PDB entry 4CQN | X-ray diffraction, 2.50 A resolution | chains A and B

# Chain A
Protein: Leucine--tRNA ligase
Organism: Escherichia coli K-12
Notes: EC 6.1.1.4
UniProt: P07813 (SYL_ECOLI); residues 1-860 here = UniProt positions 1-860
Amino-acid sequence (880 residues; row label = number of the first residue in the row; numbers below 1 keep their minus sign (Met-19 is residue -19)):
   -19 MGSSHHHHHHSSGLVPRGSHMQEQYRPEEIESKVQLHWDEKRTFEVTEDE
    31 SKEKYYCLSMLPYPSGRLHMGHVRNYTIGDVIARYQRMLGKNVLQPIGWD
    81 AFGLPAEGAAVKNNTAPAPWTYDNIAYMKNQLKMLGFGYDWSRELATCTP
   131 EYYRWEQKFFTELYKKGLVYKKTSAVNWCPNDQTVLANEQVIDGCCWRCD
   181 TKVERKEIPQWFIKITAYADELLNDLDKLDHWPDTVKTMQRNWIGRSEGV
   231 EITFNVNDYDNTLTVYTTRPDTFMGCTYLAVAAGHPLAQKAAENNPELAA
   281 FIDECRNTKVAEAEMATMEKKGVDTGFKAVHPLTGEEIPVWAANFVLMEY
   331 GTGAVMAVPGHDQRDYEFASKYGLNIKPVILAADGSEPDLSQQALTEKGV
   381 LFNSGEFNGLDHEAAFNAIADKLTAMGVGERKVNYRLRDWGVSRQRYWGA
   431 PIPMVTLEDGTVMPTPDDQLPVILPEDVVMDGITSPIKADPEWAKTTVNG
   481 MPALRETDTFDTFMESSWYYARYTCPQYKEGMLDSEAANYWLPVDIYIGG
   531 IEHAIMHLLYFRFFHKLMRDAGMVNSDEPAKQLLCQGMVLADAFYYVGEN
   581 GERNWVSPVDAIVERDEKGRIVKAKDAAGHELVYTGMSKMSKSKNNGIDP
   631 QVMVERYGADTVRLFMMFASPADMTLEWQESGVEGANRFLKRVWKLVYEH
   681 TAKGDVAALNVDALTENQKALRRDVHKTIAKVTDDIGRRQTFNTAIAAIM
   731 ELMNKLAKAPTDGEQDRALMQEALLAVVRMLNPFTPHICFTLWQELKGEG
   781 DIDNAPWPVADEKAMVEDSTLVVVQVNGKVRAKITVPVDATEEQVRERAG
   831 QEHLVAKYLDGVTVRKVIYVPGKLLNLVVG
Not modelled in the structure: -19 to 0
Differences from the reference sequence: expression tag (-19 to 0)
Ion coordination: Zn2+: Cys159, Asp162, Cys176
Small-molecule neighbours:
  - ILA (N-[isoleucinyl]-n'-[adenosyl]-diaminosufone), molecule 1: Met40, Leu41, Pro42, Tyr43, His49, Gly51, His52, Asn55, Tyr56, Asp80, Phe493, Ser496, Tyr499, Tyr527, Gly529, Gly530, Glu532, His533, His537, Gln566, Gly567, Met568, Val569, Lys619, Met620
  - ILA, molecule 2: Tyr246, Thr247, Thr248, Arg249, Thr252, Phe325, Val335, Met336, Ala337, Val338, His341, Asp342, Arg344, Asp345
UniProt features mapped onto this chain:
  - motif: Pro42 to His52 ('HIGH' region), Lys619 to Ser623 ('KMSKS' region)
  - binding site (ATP): Lys622
Reported in the primary citation:
  - conformationally variable residues: His537
  - specificity-determining residues: Met40
  - mutagenesis - M40G (2.6-fold): decreased catalytic activity on isoleucine
  - mutagenesis - M40G: decreased catalytic activity on norvaline
  - mutagenesis - M40A, D345A: unchanged catalytic activity on isoleucine
  - mutagenesis - D345A (18-fold): decreased growth in response to micro-aerobic conditions
  - specificity-determining residues: His533 (proposed by the authors, not directly observed)
  - mutagenesis - D345A: unchanged growth

# Chain B
Molecule: Escherichia coli trna-leu uaa isoacceptor
Sequence (82 nucleotides; row label = number of the first residue in the row; note: 3 numbers in that range are skipped by the numbering (no residue carries them; nothing is unmodelled there); a row labelled like 47D-47J holds insertion residues (47D, then the next letters in order)):
     1 GCCCGGAUGGUGGAAUCGGU
   20A A
    21 GACACAAGGGAUU
    37 AAUCCCUCGGC
   47A G
47D-47J CGCGCUG
    48 UGCGGGUUCAAGUCCCGCUCCGGGUACCA
Ion coordination: Mg2+: U8, G9, G12

# Chain A / chain B interface
Pairs across the interface (109):
  Tyr43(A) with A76(B), phosphate contact
  Asp80(A) with A76(B), phosphate contact
  Gly83(A) with A76(B), phosphate contact
  Leu84(A) with C75(B), phosphate contact; A76(B), hydrogen bond to the phosphate
  Pro85(A) with C75(B), sugar contact; A76(B), phosphate contact
  Val156(A) with C74(B), base contact
  Asn157(A) with C74(B), sugar contact
  Ala167(A) with C74(B), sugar contact; C75(B), sugar contact
  Asn168(A) with C74(B), hydrogen bond to the sugar; C75(B), phosphate contact
  Glu169(A) with C75(B), hydrogen bond to the phosphate
  Gln190(A) with C74(B), hydrogen bond to the base
  Thr215(A) with C4(B), sugar contact; G5(B), phosphate contact
  Thr218(A) with C4(B), sugar contact
  Met219(A) with C4(B), sugar contact; G70(B), base contact
  Asn222(A) with C3(B), hydrogen bond to the sugar; C4(B), sugar contact
  Trp223(A) with U72(B), sugar contact; A73(B), base contact
  Ala291(A) with A73(B), phosphate contact
  Glu292(A) with G1(B), base contact; U72(B), hydrogen bond to the sugar; A73(B), hydrogen bond to the phosphate
  Ala293(A) with G1(B), base contact; U72(B), base contact
  Ala296(A) with G1(B), base contact
  Arg416(A) with U72(B), hydrogen bond to the sugar; A73(B), hydrogen bond to the base
  Leu417(A) with A73(B), base contact
  Arg418(A) with A73(B), hydrogen bond to the base
  Gly421(A) with C74(B), phosphate contact
  Ser423(A) with C74(B), hydrogen bond to the base
  Arg424(A) with C74(B), salt bridge to the phosphate
  Gln425(A) with C74(B), hydrogen bond to the base
  Arg426(A) with C74(B), hydrogen bond to the base
  Phe493(A) with A76(B), base contact
  Glu532(A) with G70(B), sugar contact; G71(B), sugar contact; A76(B), base contact
  His533(A) with A76(B), base contact
  Met536(A) with U72(B), phosphate contact; A73(B), sugar contact
  Met568(A) with G70(B), sugar contact
  Leu570(A) with G69(B), sugar contact
  Thr615(A) with G69(B), phosphate contact
  Met617(A) with G69(B), sugar contact
  Ser618(A) with G69(B), phosphate contact; G70(B), phosphate contact
  Lys619(A) with G69(B), phosphate contact; G70(B), hydrogen bond to the phosphate; G71(B), salt bridge to the phosphate; C75(B), hydrogen bond to the base
  Phe648(A) with G12(B), base contact; C23(B), sugar contact; A24(B), sugar contact
  Ala649(A) with G12(B), hydrogen bond to the sugar; G13(B), phosphate contact
  Ser650(A) with G13(B), phosphate contact
  Pro651(A) with G13(B), phosphate contact; A14(B), phosphate contact
  Met654(A) with G6(B), phosphate contact; A7(B), phosphate contact
  Gln659(A) with U11(B), hydrogen bond to the sugar; G12(B), sugar contact
  Ser661(A) with C25(B), sugar contact
  Gly662(A) with C25(B), hydrogen bond to the sugar
  Gly665(A) with A24(B), phosphate contact; C25(B), phosphate contact
  Arg668(A) with C25(B), salt bridge to the phosphate; A26(B), salt bridge to the phosphate
  Arg672(A) with A24(B), salt bridge to the phosphate
  Lys711(A) with U16(B), hydrogen bond to the base
  Asp714(A) with U16(B), base contact
  Arg718(A) with U16(B), hydrogen bond to the base
  Arg719(A) with A15(B), salt bridge to the phosphate; U16(B), base contact
  Asn723(A) with G13(B), hydrogen bond to the phosphate; A14(B), hydrogen bond to the phosphate
  Thr724(A) with A14(B), phosphate contact
  Ala727(A) with A22(B), base contact; C23(B), sugar contact
  Met730(A) with C23(B), hydrogen bond to the sugar; A24(B), phosphate contact
  Asn734(A) with C23(B), phosphate contact; A24(B), hydrogen bond to the phosphate
  Val803(A) with U20(B), sugar contact
  Gln805(A) with G19(B), hydrogen bond to the base
  Asn807(A) with C56(B), sugar contact
  Lys809(A) with C47H(B), salt bridge to the phosphate; U47I(B), salt bridge to the phosphate
  Val810(A) with U20(B), sugar contact; A20A(B), phosphate contact
  Arg811(A) with C47H(B), salt bridge to the phosphate
  Lys813(A) with U20(B), hydrogen bond to the base
  Leu834(A) with G47G(B), phosphate contact
  Lys837(A) with C47F(B), hydrogen bond to the phosphate; G47G(B), salt bridge to the phosphate
  Tyr838(A) with G47G(B), hydrogen bond to the phosphate; C47H(B), phosphate contact
  Ile848(A) with C56(B), base contact
  Val850(A) with G19(B), base contact
  Leu854(A) with G19(B), base contact
  Asn856(A) with C56(B), hydrogen bond to the base
  Val858(A) with C56(B), sugar contact
Also at the interface, not in a pair above, chain A (89 interface residues in all): Val165, Leu166, Val290, Asp491, Thr492, Ile531, Gly616, Thr655, Leu656, Glu657, Glu664, Asp715, Glu731, Leu801, Gly808, Lys846
Also at the interface, not in a pair above, chain B (37 interface residues in all): U39, C40, A57, C68

# In short
Chain A and chain B form an interface of 89 and 37 residues respectively; the contacts include 29 hydrogen
bonds and 10 salt bridges. Polar pairs include Gln190(A)-C74(B), Arg416(A)-A73(B) and Arg418(A)-A73(B). The
paper reports that M40G of chain A reduces catalytic activity on isoleucine; specificity determinants Met40(A)
and His533(A); 3 substitutions were tested in all.
Chain A is Leucine--tRNA ligase (Escherichia coli K-12) and chain B is Escherichia coli trna-leu uaa
isoacceptor; the structure, Crystal structure of the E.coli LeuRS-tRNA complex with the non- cognate isoleucyl
adenylate analogue, was determined by X-ray diffraction.
